4A3E - chains A and E of the 15 polymer chains in the assembly; structure by X-ray diffraction, 3.40 A resolution.

[Chain A]
Protein: DNA-directed RNA polymerase II subunit RPB1
From: Saccharomyces cerevisiae
Notes: EC 2.7.7.6
Reference sequence: P04050 (RPB1_YEAST); numbering as in UniProt (aligned over 1-1732)
Chain sequence (1732 residues; numbered 1 to 1732; the number before each row is that of its first residue):
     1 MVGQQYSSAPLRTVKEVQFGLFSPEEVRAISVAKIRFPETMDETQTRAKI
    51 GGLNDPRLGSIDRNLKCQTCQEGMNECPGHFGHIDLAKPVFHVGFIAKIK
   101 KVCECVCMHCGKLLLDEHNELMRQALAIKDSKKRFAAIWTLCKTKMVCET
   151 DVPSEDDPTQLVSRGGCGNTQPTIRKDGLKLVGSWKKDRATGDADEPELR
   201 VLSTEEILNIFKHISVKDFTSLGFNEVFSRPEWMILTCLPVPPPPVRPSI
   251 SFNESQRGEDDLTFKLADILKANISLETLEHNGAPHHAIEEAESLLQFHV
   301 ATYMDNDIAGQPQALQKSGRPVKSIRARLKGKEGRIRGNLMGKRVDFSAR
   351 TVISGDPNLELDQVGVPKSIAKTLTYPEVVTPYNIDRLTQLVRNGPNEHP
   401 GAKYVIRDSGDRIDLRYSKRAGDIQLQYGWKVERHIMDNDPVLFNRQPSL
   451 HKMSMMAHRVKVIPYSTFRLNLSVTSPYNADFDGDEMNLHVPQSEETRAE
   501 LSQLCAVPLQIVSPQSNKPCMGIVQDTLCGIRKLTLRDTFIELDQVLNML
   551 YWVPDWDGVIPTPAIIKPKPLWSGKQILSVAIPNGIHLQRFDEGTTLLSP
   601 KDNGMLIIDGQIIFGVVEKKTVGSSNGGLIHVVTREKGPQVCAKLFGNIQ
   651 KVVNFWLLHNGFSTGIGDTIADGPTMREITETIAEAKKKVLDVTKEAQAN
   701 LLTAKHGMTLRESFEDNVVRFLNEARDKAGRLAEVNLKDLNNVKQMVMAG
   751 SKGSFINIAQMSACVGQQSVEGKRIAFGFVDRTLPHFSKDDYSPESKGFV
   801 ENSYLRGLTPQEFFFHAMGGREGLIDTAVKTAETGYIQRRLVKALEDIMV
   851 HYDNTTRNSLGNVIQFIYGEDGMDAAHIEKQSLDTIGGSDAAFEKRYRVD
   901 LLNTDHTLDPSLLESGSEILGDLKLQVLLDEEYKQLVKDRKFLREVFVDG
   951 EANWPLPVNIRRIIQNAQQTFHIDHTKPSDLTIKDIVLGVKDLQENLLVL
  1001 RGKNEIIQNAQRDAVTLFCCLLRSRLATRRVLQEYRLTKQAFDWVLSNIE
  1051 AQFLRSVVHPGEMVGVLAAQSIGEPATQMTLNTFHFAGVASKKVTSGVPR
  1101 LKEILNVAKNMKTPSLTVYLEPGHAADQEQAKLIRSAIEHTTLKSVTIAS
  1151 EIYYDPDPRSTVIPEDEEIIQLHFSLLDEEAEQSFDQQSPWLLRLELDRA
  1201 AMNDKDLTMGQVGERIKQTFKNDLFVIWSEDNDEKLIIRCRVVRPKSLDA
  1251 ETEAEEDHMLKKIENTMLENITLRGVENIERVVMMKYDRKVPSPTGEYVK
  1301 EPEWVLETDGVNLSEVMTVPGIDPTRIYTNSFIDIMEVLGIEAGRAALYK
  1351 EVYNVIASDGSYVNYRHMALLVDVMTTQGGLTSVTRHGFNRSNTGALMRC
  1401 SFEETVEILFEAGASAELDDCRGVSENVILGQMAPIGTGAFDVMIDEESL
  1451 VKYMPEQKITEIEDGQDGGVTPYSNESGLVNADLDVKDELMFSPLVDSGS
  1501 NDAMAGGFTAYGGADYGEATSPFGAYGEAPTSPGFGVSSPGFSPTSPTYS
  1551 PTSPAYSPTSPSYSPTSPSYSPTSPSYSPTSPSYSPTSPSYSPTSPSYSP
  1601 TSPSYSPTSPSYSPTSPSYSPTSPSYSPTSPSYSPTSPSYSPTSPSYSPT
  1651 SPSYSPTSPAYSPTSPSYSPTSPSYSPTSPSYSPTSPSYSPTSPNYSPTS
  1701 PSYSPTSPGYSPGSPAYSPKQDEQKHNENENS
Disordered / not traced: 1-2, 1082-1091, 1177-1186, 1244-1253, 1456-1732
Swiss-Prot annotation at these positions:
  - region: Pro248 to Asp260 (Lid loop), Asn306 to Lys323 (Rudder loop), Pro810 to Glu822 (Bridging helix)
  - binding site (Zn(2+)): Cys67, Cys70, Cys77, His80, Cys107, Cys110, Cys148, Cys167
  - binding site (Mg(2+)): Asp481, Asp483, Asp485
  - modified residue: Thr1471 (Phosphothreonine)
  - cross-link (Glycyl lysine isopeptide (Lys-Gly)): Lys695 (interchain with G-Cter in ubiquitin), Lys1246 (interchain with G-Cter in ubiquitin), Lys1350 (interchain with G-Cter in ubiquitin)
  - natural variant: Ser1653 to Pro1659 (deletion: In strain: A364A)
  - mutagenesis: Lys1246 (K1246R: Impairs ubiquitination during transcription stress)
Ion coordination: Zn2+ site 1: Cys67, Cys70, Cys77, His80; Zn2+ site 2: Cys107, Cys110, Cys148, Cys167; Mg2+: Asp481, Asp483, Asp485 (shared with 1 residue of chain P)
Ligand contacts: AMP-CPP (APC; diphosphomethylphosphonic acid adenosyl ester): Arg446, Pro448, Asn479, Asp481, Asp483, Lys752, Gln1078, Leu1081
From the paper describing this entry:
  - mutagenesis - Q1078N, Q1078S: abolished growth (citing earlier work)

[Chain E]
Protein: DNA-directed RNA polymerases I, II, and III subunit rpabc 1
From: Saccharomyces cerevisiae
Reference sequence: P20434 (RPAB1_YEAST); residue numbers follow UniProt; this construct covers 1-215
Chain sequence (215 residues; numbered 1 to 215; the number before each row is that of its first residue):
     1 MDQENERNISRLWRAFRTVKEMVKDRGYFITQEEVELPLEDFKAKYCDSM
    51 GRPQRKMMSFQANPTEESISKFPDMGSLWVEFCDEPSVGVKTMKTFVIHI
   101 QEKNFQTGIFVYQNNITPSAMKLVPSIPPATIETFNEAALVVNITHHELV
   151 PKHIRLSSDEKRELLKRYRLKESQLPRIQRADPVALYLGLKRGEVVKIIR
   201 KSETSGRYASYRICM
Disordered / not traced: 1

[How chain A and chain E interact]
Pairs across the interface - 92 pairs, chain A then chain E:
  Arg857(A) with Tyr168(E), hydrogen bond (side chain-backbone); Leu170(E); Gln174(E)
  Leu860(A) with Gln174(E), hydrogen bond (backbone-side chain)
  Gly861(A) with Gln174(E)
  Asn862(A) with Ser173(E), hydrogen bond; Gln174(E)
  Val863(A) with Leu170(E), hydrophobic; Gln174(E), hydrogen bond (backbone-backbone); Pro176(E)
  Gln865(A) with Tyr208(E)
  Phe866(A) with Tyr168(E); Tyr208(E), hydrogen bond (backbone-side chain); Ala209(E); Tyr211(E), hydrophobic
  Ile867(A) with Tyr168(E)
  Gly869(A) with Thr204(E), hydrogen bond (backbone-side chain)
  Glu870(A) with Arg200(E), salt bridge; Ser202(E), hydrogen bond; Thr204(E); Ser205(E), hydrogen bond (backbone-side chain); Tyr208(E)
  Asp871(A) with Thr204(E), hydrogen bond; Ser205(E)
  Phe942(A) with Lys201(E); Gly206(E); Arg207(E)
  Glu945(A) with Lys201(E), salt bridge
  Val946(A) with Lys201(E); Ser202(E); Gly206(E)
  Phe947(A) with Glu203(E)
  Trp954(A) with Glu203(E)
  Leu956(A) with Thr204(E)
  Asn1004(A) with Arg167(E)
  Ile1006(A) with Glu163(E); Leu164(E); Arg167(E); Tyr168(E), hydrophobic
  Ile1007(A) with Arg167(E); Tyr168(E)
  Ala1010(A) with Tyr168(E)
  Asp1013(A) with Ser205(E); Arg207(E)
  Ala1014(A) with Ser205(E)
  Thr1016(A) with Ser205(E)
  Leu1017(A) with Glu203(E); Thr204(E); Ser205(E), hydrogen bond (backbone-backbone); Gly206(E)
  Met1317(A) with Val142(E)
  Thr1318(A) with Arg11(E); Arg14(E), hydrogen bond (backbone-side chain); Ala138(E); Val141(E)
  Pro1324(A) with Val142(E), hydrophobic; His147(E)
  Thr1325(A) with His146(E), hydrogen bond (side chain-backbone); His147(E), hydrogen bond (backbone-side chain); Glu148(E), hydrogen bond (backbone-backbone)
  Arg1326(A) with Glu148(E), salt bridge
  Ile1327(A) with His147(E), hydrogen bond (backbone-side chain)
  Glu1337(A) with Pro183(E)
  Val1338(A) with Ile144(E); Pro183(E)
  Leu1339(A) with Ile144(E), hydrophobic; His147(E); Val150(E); Val184(E)
  Gly1340(A) with Asp182(E); Pro183(E)
  Ile1341(A) with Asp182(E), hydrogen bond (backbone-side chain); Arg212(E)
  Glu1342(A) with Pro151(E); His153(E); Ile198(E); Arg200(E), salt bridge; Arg212(E), salt bridge
  Ala1343(A) with Leu149(E)
  Arg1345(A) with Arg200(E)
  Ala1346(A) with Leu149(E), hydrophobic
  Tyr1349(A) with Glu203(E)
  Tyr1365(A) with Glu203(E); Thr204(E)
  Thr1376(A) with Arg212(E), hydrogen bond (backbone-side chain)
  Thr1377(A) with Pro176(E); Arg177(E), hydrogen bond (backbone-backbone); Arg212(E)
  Gln1378(A) with Arg177(E)
  Gly1379(A) with Arg177(E); Gln179(E), hydrogen bond (backbone-side chain)
  Gly1380(A) with Gln179(E)
Also at the interface, not in a pair above, chain A (57 interface residues in all): Asp853, Thr855, Lys1003, Val1319, Tyr1328, Ile1335, Met1336, Ala1347, Arg1366, Asp1373
Also at the interface, not in a pair above, chain E (42 interface residues in all): Arg169, Leu175, Ser210

[Overview]
57 residues of chain A face 42 of chain E across their interface; the contacts include 19 hydrogen bonds and 5
salt bridges. Polar contacts include Glu870(A)-Arg200(E), Glu945(A)-Lys201(E) and Arg1326(A)-Glu148(E).
Ligands of chain A: AMP-CPP. From the paper: Q1078N and Q1078S of chain A abolish growth.
Chain A is DNA-directed RNA polymerase II subunit RPB1 and chain E is DNA-directed RNA polymerases I, II, and
III subunit rpabc 1, both from Saccharomyces cerevisiae; the structure, RNA Polymerase II initial transcribing
complex with a 5nt DNA-RNA hybrid and soaked with AMPCPP, was determined by X-ray diffraction together with
4A3B, 4A3C, 4A3D, 4A3F, 4A3G, 4A3I and 4 further entries from the same study.
